6SLN - chains A and Q of the 6 polymer chains in the assembly; structure by X-ray diffraction, 2.61 A resolution.

Chain A:
Protein: RagA protein
Organism: Porphyromonas gingivalis (strain ATCC BAA-308 / W83)
UniProtKB: Q7MXJ7 (Q7MXJ7_PORGI); residues 21-1017 here = UniProt positions 21-1017
Sequence (997 residues; each row starts with the number of its first residue):
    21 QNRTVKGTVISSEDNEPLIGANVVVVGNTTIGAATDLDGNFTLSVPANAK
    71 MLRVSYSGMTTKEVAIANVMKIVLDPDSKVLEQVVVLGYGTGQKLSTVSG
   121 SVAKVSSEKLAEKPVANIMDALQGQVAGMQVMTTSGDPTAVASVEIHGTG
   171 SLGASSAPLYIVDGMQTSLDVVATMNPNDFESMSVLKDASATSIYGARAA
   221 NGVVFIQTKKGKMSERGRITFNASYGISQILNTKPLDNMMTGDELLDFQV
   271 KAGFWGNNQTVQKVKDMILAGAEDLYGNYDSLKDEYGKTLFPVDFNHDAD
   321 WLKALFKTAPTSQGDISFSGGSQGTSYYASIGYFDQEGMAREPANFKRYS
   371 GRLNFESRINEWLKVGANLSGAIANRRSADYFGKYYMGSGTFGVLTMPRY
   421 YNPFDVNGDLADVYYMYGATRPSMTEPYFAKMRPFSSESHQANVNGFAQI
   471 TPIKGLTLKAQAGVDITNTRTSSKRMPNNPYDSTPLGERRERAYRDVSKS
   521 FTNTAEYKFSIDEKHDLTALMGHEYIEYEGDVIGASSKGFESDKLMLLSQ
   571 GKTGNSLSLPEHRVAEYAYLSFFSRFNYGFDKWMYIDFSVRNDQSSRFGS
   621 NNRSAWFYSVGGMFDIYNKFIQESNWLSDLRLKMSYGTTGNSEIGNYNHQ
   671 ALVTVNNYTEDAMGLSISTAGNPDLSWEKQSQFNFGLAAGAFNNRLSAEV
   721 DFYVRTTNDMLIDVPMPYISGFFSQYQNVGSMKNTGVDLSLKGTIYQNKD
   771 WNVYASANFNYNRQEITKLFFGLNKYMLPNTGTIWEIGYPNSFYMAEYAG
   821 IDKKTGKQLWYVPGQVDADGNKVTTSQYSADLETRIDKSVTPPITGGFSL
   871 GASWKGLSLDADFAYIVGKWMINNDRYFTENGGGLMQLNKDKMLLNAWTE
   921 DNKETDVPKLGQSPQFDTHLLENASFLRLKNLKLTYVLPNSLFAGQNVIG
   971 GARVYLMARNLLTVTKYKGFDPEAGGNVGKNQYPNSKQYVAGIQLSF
Not modelled in the structure: 21-114
Ligand contacts: 1,2-Distearoyl-sn-glycerophosphoethanolamine (3PE): Ala-468, Leu-478, Lys-479, Ala-480, Phe-521, Asn-523, His-543, Tyr-545, Leu-590

Chain Q:
Protein: Gln-thr-ala-gly-ala-asn-ser-gln-arg-gly-ser-ala-gly
Sequence (13 residues; row label = number of the first residue in the row):
     2 QTAGANSQRGSAG

How chain A and chain Q interact:
Contacting residue pairs - 35 pairs, chain A then chain Q:
  Lys-404(A) / Gln-2(Q)
  Tyr-405(A) / Gln-2(Q)
  Tyr-405(A) / Thr-3(Q)
  Tyr-405(A) / Ala-4(Q)  hydrophobic
  Tyr-405(A) / Asn-7(Q)
  Tyr-406(A) / Gln-2(Q)  hydrogen bond
  Asn-800(A) / Asn-7(Q)
  Asn-800(A) / Ser-8(Q)
  Asn-800(A) / Gln-9(Q)  hydrogen bond (side chain-backbone)
  Thr-801(A) / Gln-9(Q)
  Thr-801(A) / Arg-10(Q)
  Asn-811(A) / Ser-12(Q)
  Val-860(A) / Ser-12(Q)
  Thr-861(A) / Ser-12(Q)
  Asn-894(A) / Ala-6(Q)  hydrogen bond (side chain-backbone)
  Asn-894(A) / Asn-7(Q)
  Asn-894(A) / Ser-8(Q)  hydrogen bond (side chain-backbone)
  Tyr-897(A) / Ala-6(Q)  hydrophobic
  Phe-898(A) / Ala-4(Q)  hydrophobic
  Phe-898(A) / Gly-5(Q)
  Phe-898(A) / Ala-6(Q)
  Phe-936(A) / Ala-6(Q)
  Phe-936(A) / Ser-8(Q)
  Gly-995(A) / Arg-10(Q)
  Gly-996(A) / Ala-13(Q)
  Asn-997(A) / Gln-9(Q)
  Asn-997(A) / Arg-10(Q)
  Asn-997(A) / Gly-11(Q)  hydrogen bond (side chain-backbone)
  Asn-997(A) / Ala-13(Q)
  Val-998(A) / Ser-8(Q)
  Val-998(A) / Arg-10(Q)
  Lys-1000(A) / Asn-7(Q)
  Lys-1000(A) / Ser-8(Q)  hydrogen bond (side chain-backbone)
  Lys-1000(A) / Gln-9(Q)  hydrogen bond
  Lys-1000(A) / Arg-10(Q)
Other interface residues (no listed pair), chain A (21 interface residues in all): Met-407, Phe-412, Thr-803, Leu-905

Overview:
Chain A and chain Q form an interface of 21 and 12 residues respectively; the contacts include 7 hydrogen
bonds. Polar pairs include Tyr-406(A)/Gln-2(Q), Asn-800(A)/Gln-9(Q) and Asn-894(A)/Ala-6(Q). Chain A binds
1,2-Distearoyl-sn-glycerophosphoethanolamine.
Chain A is RagA protein (Porphyromonas gingivalis (strain ATCC BAA-308 / W83)) and chain Q is
Gln-thr-ala-gly-ala-asn-ser-gln-arg-gly-ser-ala-gly; the structure, Structure of the RagAB peptide
transporter, was determined by X-ray diffraction together with 6SLI, 6SLJ, 6SM3, 6SML and 6SMQ from the same
study.
